Entry 4OIG (X-ray diffraction, 2.69 A resolution); this record covers chains A and B.

[Chain A (and B)]
Protein: Non-structural protein 1, NS1
Source organism: Dengue virus 1
Notes: chain B of this document is another copy of the same molecule, construct and numbering; everything in this record applies to it too
Reference sequence: P17763 (POLG_DEN1W); residues 172-352 here correspond to UniProt positions 947-1127 (UniProt number = residue number + 775)
Sequence (185 residues; each row starts with the number of its first residue):
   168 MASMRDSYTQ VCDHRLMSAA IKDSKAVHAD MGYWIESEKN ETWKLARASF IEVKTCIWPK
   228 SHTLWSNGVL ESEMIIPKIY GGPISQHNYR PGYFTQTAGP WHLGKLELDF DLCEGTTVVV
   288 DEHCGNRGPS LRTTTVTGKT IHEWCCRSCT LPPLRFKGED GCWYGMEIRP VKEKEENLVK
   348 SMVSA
Not modelled in the structure: 168-177
Disulfides: Cys179-Cys223, Cys280-Cys329, Cys291-Cys312, Cys313-Cys316
Modified positions: Mse168, Mse171 (selenomethionine); Mse184, Mse198, Mse241, Mse333, Mse349 (selenomethionine; parent Met)
Construct notes: expression tag (168-171)
Curated features (UniProtKB/Swiss-Prot):
  - site: Ala352 (Cleavage)
  - glycosylation: Asn207 (N-linked (GlcNAc...) asparagine)

[How chain A and chain B interact]
Pairs across the interface - 38 pairs, chain A then chain B:
  Arg182(A) - Asp190(B)  salt bridge
  Ser185(A) - Ile188(B)
  Ser185(A) - Lys189(B)
  Ala186(A) - Ala187(B)
  Ala186(A) - Ile188(B)  hydrogen bond (backbone-backbone)
  Ala186(A) - Leu231(B)  hydrophobic
  Ala187(A) - Ala186(B)
  Ile188(A) - Ser185(B)  hydrogen bond (backbone-side chain)
  Ile188(A) - Ala186(B)  hydrogen bond (backbone-backbone)
  Ile188(A) - Ser228(B)
  Ile188(A) - His229(B)
  Lys189(A) - Ser185(B)
  Asp190(A) - Arg182(B)  salt bridge
  Ser191(A) - Arg182(B)
  Trp210(A) - His229(B)
  Lys227(A) - Trp232(B)  hydrogen bond (backbone-backbone)
  Lys227(A) - Asn234(B)
  Ser228(A) - Ile188(B)
  Ser228(A) - Trp210(B)
  Ser228(A) - Trp232(B)
  Ser228(A) - His254(B)  hydrogen bond (backbone-side chain)
  His229(A) - Ile188(B)
  His229(A) - Trp210(B)
  Thr230(A) - Leu231(B)
  Thr230(A) - Trp232(B)  hydrogen bond (backbone-backbone)
  Leu231(A) - Thr230(B)
  Leu231(A) - Leu231(B)  hydrophobic
  Trp232(A) - Lys227(B)  hydrogen bond (backbone-backbone)
  Trp232(A) - Ser228(B)
  Trp232(A) - Thr230(B)  hydrogen bond (backbone-backbone)
  Trp232(A) - Ser233(B)
  Ser233(A) - Trp232(B)
  Ser233(A) - Ser233(B)  hydrogen bond (side chain-backbone)
  Ser233(A) - Asn234(B)  hydrogen bond
  Asn234(A) - Lys227(B)
  Asn234(A) - Ser233(B)  hydrogen bond
  Asn234(A) - Asn234(B)
  His254(A) - Ser228(B)  hydrogen bond (side chain-backbone)
Also at the interface, not in a pair above, chain A (19 interface residues in all): Mse184
Also at the interface, not in a pair above, chain B (20 interface residues in all): Leu183, Mse184, Ser191

[In short]
Chain A and chain B form an interface of 19 and 20 residues respectively; the contacts include 12 hydrogen
bonds and 2 salt bridges. Polar pairs include Arg182(A)-Asp190(B), Ile188(A)-Ser185(B) and
Ser228(A)-His254(B).
Both chains are Non-structural protein 1, NS1 (Dengue virus 1). Entry 4OIG (Dengue Virus Non-structural
Protein NS1) was determined by X-ray diffraction (same publication as 4OIE and 4OII).
